5Z5S - chains A and C; structure by X-ray diffraction, 1.80 A resolution.

# Chain A
Protein: Peroxisome proliferator-activated receptor gamma
Source organism: Homo sapiens
UniProt: P37231 (PPARG_HUMAN); residues 206-477 here correspond to UniProt positions 234-505 (UniProt number = residue number + 28)
Amino-acid sequence (283 residues; numbered 195 to 477; the number before each row is that of its first residue):
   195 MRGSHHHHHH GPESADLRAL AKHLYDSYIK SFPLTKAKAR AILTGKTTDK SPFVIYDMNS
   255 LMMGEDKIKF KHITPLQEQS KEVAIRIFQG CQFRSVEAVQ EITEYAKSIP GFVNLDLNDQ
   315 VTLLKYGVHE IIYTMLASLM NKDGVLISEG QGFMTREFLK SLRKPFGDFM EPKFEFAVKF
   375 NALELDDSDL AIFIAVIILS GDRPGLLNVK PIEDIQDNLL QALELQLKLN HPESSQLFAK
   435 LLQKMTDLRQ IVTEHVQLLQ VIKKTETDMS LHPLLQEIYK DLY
Disordered / not traced: 195-205, 263-273, 477
Differences from the reference sequence: expression tag (195-205)
UniProt features mapped onto this chain:
  - motif: P467 to D475 (9aaTAD)
  - binding site (rosiglitazone): Q286 to S289, H323, H449, Y473
  - cross-link: K224 (Glycyl lysine isopeptide (Lys-Gly) (interchain with G-Cter in ubiquitin))
Small-molecule neighbours: 13ab (RTE; 3-{[6-(4-chloro-3-fluorophenoxy)-1-methyl-1H-benzimidazol-2-yl]methoxy}benzoic acid): I249, L255, G258, E259, I262, R280, I281, G284, C285, R288, S289, I326, Y327, L330, V339, I341, M348, L353, F363, M364, K367, H449

# Chain C
Protein: Peptide from Peroxisome proliferator-activated receptor gamma coactivator 1-alpha
UniProt: Q9UBK2 (PRGC1_HUMAN); residues 1-19 here correspond to UniProt positions 136-154 (UniProt number = residue number + 135)
Amino-acid sequence (19 residues; each row starts with the number of its first residue):
     1 QEAEEPSLLK KLLLAPANT
Disordered / not traced: 1-6, 17-19
UniProt features mapped onto this chain:
  - motif: L9 to L13 (LXXLL motif)
  - modified residue: K11 (N6-acetyllysine)

# How chain A and chain C interact
Residue-residue contacts - 20 pairs, chain A then chain C:
  V293(A) with L9(C), hydrophobic
  Q294(A) with L12(C)
  T297(A) with L13(C)
  K301(A) with L12(C), hydrogen bond (side chain-backbone); L13(C), hydrogen bond (side chain-backbone); A15(C), hydrogen bond (side chain-backbone)
  F306(A) with L13(C), hydrophobic
  L311(A) with K10(C); L14(C), hydrophobic
  N312(A) with K10(C), hydrogen bond
  Q314(A) with L13(C)
  V315(A) with K10(C); L13(C), hydrophobic
  L318(A) with L13(C), hydrophobic
  K319(A) with L9(C)
  P467(A) with L8(C)
  L468(A) with L8(C)
  E471(A) with S7(C), hydrogen bond; L8(C), hydrogen bond (side chain-backbone); L9(C), hydrogen bond (side chain-backbone)
Other interface residues (no listed pair), chain A (16 interface residues in all): E298, I472

# Summary
Chain A and chain C form an interface of 16 and 8 residues respectively, with 7 hydrogen bonds. Polar pairs
include K301(A)-L12(C), K301(A)-L13(C) and K301(A)-A15(C). Ligands of chain A: 13ab. UniProt lists 7
rosiglitazone-binding residues on chain A.
Here chain A is Peroxisome proliferator-activated receptor gamma (Homo sapiens) and chain C is Peptide from
Peroxisome proliferator-activated receptor gamma coactivator 1-alpha. Entry 5Z5S (Crystal structure of the
PPARgamma-LBD complexed with compound 13ab) was determined by X-ray diffraction.
